PDB entry 7CMK | electron microscopy, 3.40 A resolution | chains A and B of the 5 polymer chains in the assembly

== Chain A ==
Protein: VP1
Source organism: Echovirus E30
Amino-acid sequence (292 residues; numbered 1 to 292; the number before each row is that of its first residue):
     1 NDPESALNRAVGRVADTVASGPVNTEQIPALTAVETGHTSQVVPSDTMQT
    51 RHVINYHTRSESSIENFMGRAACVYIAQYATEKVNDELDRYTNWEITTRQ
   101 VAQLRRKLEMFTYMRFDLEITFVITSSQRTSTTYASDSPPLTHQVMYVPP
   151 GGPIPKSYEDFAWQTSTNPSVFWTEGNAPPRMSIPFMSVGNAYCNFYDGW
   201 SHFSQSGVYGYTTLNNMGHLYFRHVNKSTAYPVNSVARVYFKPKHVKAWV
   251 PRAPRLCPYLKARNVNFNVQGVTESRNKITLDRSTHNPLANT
Not modelled in the structure: 1-51, 285-292

== Chain B ==
Protein: VP2
Source organism: Echovirus E30
Amino-acid sequence (330 residues; numbered 1 to 330; the number before each row is that of its first residue):
     1 MGAQVSTQKTGAHETGLNASGNSIIHYTNINYYKDSASNSLNRQDFTQDP
    51 SKFTEPVKDVMIKTLPALNSPTVEECGYSDRVRSITLGNSTITTQECANV
   101 VVGYGVWPTYLSDHEATAVDQPTQPDVATCRFYTLESVKWESSSAGWWWK
   151 FPEALSDMGLFGQNMQYHYLGRTGYTIHVQCNASKFHQGCLLVVCVPEAE
   201 MGAATTDHAFNHTKLSNIGQAMEFSAKKSTDQTGPQTAVHNAGMGVAVGN
   251 LTIFPHQWINLRTNNSATIVMPYINSVPMDNMYRHYNFTLMVIPFAKLEH
   301 SPQASTYVPITVTVAPMCAEYNGLRLAGHQ
Not modelled in the structure: 1-26, 44-80

== How chain A and chain B interact ==
Pairs across the interface (95):
  Glu65(A) - Asn42(B)  hydrogen bond (side chain-backbone)
  Asn66(A) - Arg43(B)  hydrogen bond
  Tyr113(A) - Glu198(B)  hydrogen bond
  Tyr113(A) - Ile274(B)
  Tyr113(A) - Asn275(B)
  Tyr113(A) - Ser276(B)
  Asp117(A) - Ala37(B)
  Ser183(A) - Ala37(B)
  Pro185(A) - Ala37(B)  hydrophobic
  Asn191(A) - Ser276(B)
  Ala192(A) - Ser276(B)
  Cys194(A) - Ser276(B)  hydrogen bond
  Phe196(A) - Glu198(B)
  Phe196(A) - Glu200(B)
  Tyr197(A) - Glu198(B)
  Tyr197(A) - Glu200(B)  hydrogen bond (backbone-side chain)
  Tyr197(A) - Arg284(B)
  Tyr197(A) - His285(B)
  Asp198(A) - Lys150(B)  salt bridge
  Asp198(A) - Glu198(B)  hydrogen bond (backbone-side chain)
  Asp198(A) - Ala199(B)
  Asp198(A) - His285(B)
  Asp198(A) - Tyr286(B)  hydrogen bond (backbone-backbone)
  Gly199(A) - Arg284(B)
  Trp200(A) - Phe210(B)
  Trp200(A) - His212(B)
  Trp200(A) - Leu215(B)  hydrophobic
  Trp200(A) - Arg284(B)  hydrogen bond (backbone-backbone)
  Trp200(A) - Tyr286(B)  hydrogen bond
  Ser201(A) - Arg284(B)  hydrogen bond (backbone-side chain)
  His202(A) - Arg284(B)
  Phe203(A) - Tyr169(B)  hydrophobic
  Phe203(A) - Asn281(B)
  Phe203(A) - Tyr283(B)
  Phe203(A) - Arg284(B)
  Phe203(A) - His329(B)
  Phe203(A) - Gln330(B)
  Ser204(A) - His329(B)
  Ser204(A) - Gln330(B)
  Gln205(A) - Glu153(B)  hydrogen bond
  Gln205(A) - His212(B)  hydrogen bond
  Gln205(A) - Tyr283(B)  hydrogen bond (side chain-backbone)
  Gln205(A) - Tyr286(B)
  Tyr209(A) - Ala199(B)
  Tyr209(A) - Glu200(B)
  Tyr209(A) - Met201(B)  hydrogen bond (side chain-backbone)
  Tyr209(A) - Phe210(B)  hydrophobic
  Tyr209(A) - Leu215(B)  hydrophobic
  Gly210(A) - Glu200(B)
  Tyr211(A) - Glu200(B)  hydrogen bond (backbone-side chain)
  Lys242(A) - Leu41(B)
  Lys244(A) - Asn39(B)  hydrogen bond (side chain-backbone)
  His245(A) - Ser36(B)
  His245(A) - Asn39(B)
  His245(A) - Ser40(B)  hydrogen bond (side chain-backbone)
  His245(A) - Asn42(B)
  Val250(A) - Tyr104(B)
  Val250(A) - Ile274(B)  hydrophobic
  Pro251(A) - Ile253(B)  hydrophobic
  Pro251(A) - Phe254(B)
  Arg252(A) - Pro197(B)  hydrogen bond (side chain-backbone)
  Arg252(A) - Glu198(B)  hydrogen bond (side chain-backbone)
  Arg252(A) - Ile253(B)
  Arg252(A) - Phe254(B)
  Ala253(A) - Val246(B)  hydrophobic
  Ala253(A) - Asn250(B)
  Ala253(A) - Ile253(B)
  Pro254(A) - Val246(B)
  Arg255(A) - Gly245(B)
  Leu256(A) - Asn241(B)
  Leu256(A) - Gly245(B)  hydrogen bond (backbone-backbone)
  Cys257(A) - Gly245(B)  hydrogen bond (side chain-backbone)
  Leu260(A) - Thr206(B)
  Lys261(A) - Thr206(B)
  Lys261(A) - Asp207(B)
  Val265(A) - Glu200(B)
  Val265(A) - Gly202(B)
  Asn266(A) - Ala203(B)
  Asn266(A) - Thr206(B)
  Asn266(A) - Asp207(B)
  Phe267(A) - Gly202(B)
  Phe267(A) - Thr206(B)
  Phe267(A) - Gln236(B)
  Phe267(A) - Asn241(B)
  Phe267(A) - Gly243(B)
  Phe267(A) - Met244(B)
  Phe267(A) - Gly245(B)
  Val269(A) - Lys228(B)
  Val269(A) - Gln236(B)
  Val269(A) - Ala238(B)  hydrophobic
  Val269(A) - His240(B)
  Val269(A) - Asn241(B)
  Gln270(A) - His240(B)  hydrogen bond (backbone-side chain)
  Gln270(A) - Asn241(B)  hydrogen bond (backbone-side chain)
  Val272(A) - His240(B)
Other interface residues (no listed pair), chain A (47 interface residues in all): Gly69, Thr112, Ile184, Gly190, Asn268, Gly271
Other interface residues (no listed pair), chain B (50 interface residues in all): Thr205, Asn211, Ala247, Val277, Pro278

== In short ==
Chain A and chain B form an interface of 47 and 50 residues respectively, with 23 hydrogen bonds and 1 salt
bridge. Polar pairs include Asp198(A)-Lys150(B), Glu65(A)-Asn42(B) and Asn66(A)-Arg43(B).
Chain A is VP1 and chain B is VP2, both from Echovirus E30; the structure, E30 E-particle in complex with 6C5,
was determined by electron microscopy together with 7C80 and 7C81 from the same study.
